Entry 3JAZ (electron microscopy, 3.10 A resolution); this record covers chains A and D of the 5 polymer chains in the assembly.

== Chain A ==
Molecule: Structural protein VP3
From: Bombyx mori cypovirus 1
UniProtKB: Q914N6 (Q914N6_CPVBM); residue numbers follow UniProt; this construct covers 1-1058
Chain sequence (1058 residues; row label = number of the first residue in the row):
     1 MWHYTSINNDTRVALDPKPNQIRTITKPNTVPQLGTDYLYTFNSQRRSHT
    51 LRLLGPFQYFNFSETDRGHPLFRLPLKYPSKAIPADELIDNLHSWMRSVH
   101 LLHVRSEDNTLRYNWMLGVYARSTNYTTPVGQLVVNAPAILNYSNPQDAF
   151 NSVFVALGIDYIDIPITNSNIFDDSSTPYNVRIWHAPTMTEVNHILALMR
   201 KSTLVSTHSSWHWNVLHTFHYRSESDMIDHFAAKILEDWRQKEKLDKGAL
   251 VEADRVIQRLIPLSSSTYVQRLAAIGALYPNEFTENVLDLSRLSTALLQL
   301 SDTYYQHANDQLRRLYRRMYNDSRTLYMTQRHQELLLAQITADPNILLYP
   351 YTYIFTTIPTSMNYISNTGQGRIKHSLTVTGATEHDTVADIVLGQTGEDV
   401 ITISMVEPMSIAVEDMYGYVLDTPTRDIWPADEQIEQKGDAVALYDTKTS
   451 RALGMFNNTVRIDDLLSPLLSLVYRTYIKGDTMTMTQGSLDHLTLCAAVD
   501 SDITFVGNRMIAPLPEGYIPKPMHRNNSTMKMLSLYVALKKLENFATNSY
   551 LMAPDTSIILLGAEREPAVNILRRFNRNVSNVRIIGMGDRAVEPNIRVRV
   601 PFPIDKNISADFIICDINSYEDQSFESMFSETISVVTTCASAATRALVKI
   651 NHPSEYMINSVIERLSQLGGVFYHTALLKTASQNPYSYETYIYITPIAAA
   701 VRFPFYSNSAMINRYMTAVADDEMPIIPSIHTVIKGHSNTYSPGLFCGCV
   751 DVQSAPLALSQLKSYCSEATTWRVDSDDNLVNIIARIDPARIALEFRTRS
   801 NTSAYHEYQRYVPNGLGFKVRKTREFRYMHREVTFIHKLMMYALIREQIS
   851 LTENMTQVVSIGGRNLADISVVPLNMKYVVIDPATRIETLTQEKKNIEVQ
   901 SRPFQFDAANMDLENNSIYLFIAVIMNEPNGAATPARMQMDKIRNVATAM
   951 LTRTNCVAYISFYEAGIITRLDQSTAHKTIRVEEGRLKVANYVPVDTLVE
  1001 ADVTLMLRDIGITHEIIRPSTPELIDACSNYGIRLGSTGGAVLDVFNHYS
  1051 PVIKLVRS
Disordered / not traced: 1058
From the paper describing this entry:
  - catalytic residues: H208 (proposed by the authors, not directly observed)

== Chain D ==
Molecule: Viral structural protein 5
From: Bombyx mori cypovirus 1
UniProtKB: C6K2M8 (C6K2M8_CPVBM); residues 1-448 here = UniProt positions 1-448
Chain sequence (448 residues; row label = number of the first residue in the row):
     1 MLQQPTGGYTTLEQFAFTIRNDGTNATPTQFLQLLSYEATENELVKKTIP
    51 TPETHLPSARNVPGNVYIEDAITQALFGISAQNVNAHGYFSRLSALALPN
   101 TSARLGLDGVIYNSETINIPFYDPAAVANFAATYAKLGNASTPRYRADMI
   151 DIYAHVGLELAGTDAERAAGVMPVKRAKFDSWEGSLISLSRDVVNWKILA
   201 FLIDLCSLEGEALRAFKTRNRDVFRMMLFIMSTAVAANVVNRKVTKRVDR
   251 VLEYIGVNSMRTAGRTATITYDLSRHEFAAKFLQLTFTRWNAASAMIRSM
   301 PDMHTPRTSITPAGENALVRHNRYMTENFKGLSPIALAQKKHEMMLHTHE
   351 IHSMDIDGSIKNMVERETVNKMNEIDAMNTAPWTEEFAEVEPTTVYERHQ
   401 IGTDPEQTQLISQDAAVIVHQASSDVDENEYGNSVSELTIDTQSDSVL
Disordered / not traced: 293-448

== Chain A / chain D interface ==
Residue-residue contacts (29; chain A residue first):
  T190(A) with P143(D), hydrogen bond (side chain-backbone); R144(D), hydrogen bond (side chain-backbone); R146(D)
  E191(A) with P143(D); R144(D), hydrogen bond (side chain-backbone)
  N193(A) with D148(D), hydrogen bond
  H194(A) with R146(D); M149(D)
  A197(A) with M149(D), hydrophobic; I150(D), hydrophobic; M260(D)
  L198(A) with M149(D), hydrophobic; L273(D), hydrophobic
  R200(A) with I150(D)
  K201(A) with M260(D), hydrogen bond (side chain-backbone)
  R314(A) with E41(D)
  R317(A) with E41(D), salt bridge
  R318(A) with E41(D); N42(D); E43(D), salt bridge
  N321(A) with N42(D)
  D322(A) with N42(D)
  P350(A) with K47(D)
  Y351(A) with D148(D), hydrogen bond; I150(D), hydrophobic; D151(D)
  T352(A) with K47(D), hydrogen bond (backbone-side chain)
  Y353(A) with E43(D), hydrogen bond; V45(D), hydrophobic
Interface residues without a listed pair, chain A (18 interface residues in all): T188
Interface residues without a listed pair, chain D (18 interface residues in all): Y145, R261, T262, E277

== Overview ==
The chain A/chain D interface involves 18 residues from each chain; the contacts include 8 hydrogen bonds and
2 salt bridges. Polar pairs include R317(A)-E41(D), R318(A)-E43(D) and T190(A)-P143(D). From the paper: the
catalytic residue H208(A).
Here chain A is Structural protein VP3 and chain D is Viral structural protein 5, both from Bombyx mori
cypovirus 1. Entry 3JAZ (Atomic model of cytoplasmic polyhedrosis virus with ATP) was determined by electron
microscopy together with 3JAY, 3JB0, 3JB1, 3JB2 and 3JB3 from the same study.
